3NFE - chains A and C of the 4 polymer chains in the assembly; structure by X-ray diffraction, 2.01 A resolution.

Chain A (and C):
Protein: Hemoglobin subunit alpha-1
Source organism: Trematomus newnesi
Notes: chain C of this document is another copy of the same molecule, construct and numbering; everything in this record applies to it too
UniProtKB: P45718 (HBA1_TRENE); residue numbers follow UniProt; this construct covers 1-142
Sequence (143 residues; row label = number of the first residue in the row; numbering starts at 0):
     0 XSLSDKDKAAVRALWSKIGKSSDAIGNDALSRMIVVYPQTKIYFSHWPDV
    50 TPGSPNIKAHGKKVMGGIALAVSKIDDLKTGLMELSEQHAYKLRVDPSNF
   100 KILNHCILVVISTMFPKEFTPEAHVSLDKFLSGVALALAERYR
Construct notes: acetylation (0)
Modified residues: ACE (acetyl group) at position 0
Metal / ion sites: heme Fe near His88 (its only coordinating residue here)
Small-molecule neighbours: heme (HEM): Met32, Thr39, Tyr42, Phe43, His45, Trp46, His59, Lys62, Val63, Gly66, Ile67, Leu84, Gln87, His88, Leu92, Val94, Asn98, Phe99, Leu102, Asn103, Ile106, Leu137
UniProt features mapped onto this chain:
  - binding site (O2): His59
  - binding site (heme b): His88
  - modified residue: Ser1 (N-acetylserine)
From the paper describing this entry:
  - binding site for heme: His45
  - conformationally variable residues (order/disorder transition): Gly80 to Asp95

Chain A / chain C interface:
Contacting residue pairs (12; chain A residue first):
  ACE_0(A) with Glu139(C)
  Ser1(A) with Lys78(C); Glu139(C), hydrogen bond
  Lys78(A) with Ser1(C), hydrogen bond
  Val124(A) with Arg142(C)
  Asp127(A) with Arg142(C), salt bridge
  Lys128(A) with Arg142(C), hydrogen bond (side chain-backbone)
  Glu139(A) with ACE_0(C); Ser1(C), hydrogen bond (side chain-backbone)
  Arg142(A) with Val124(C); Asp127(C), salt bridge; Lys128(C), hydrogen bond (backbone-side chain)
Also at the interface, not in a pair above, chain A (10 interface residues in all): Ser131, Leu135
Also at the interface, not in a pair above, chain C (10 interface residues in all): Ser131, Leu135

Overview:
Chain A and chain C each contribute 10 residues to their interface; the contacts include 5 hydrogen bonds and
2 salt bridges. Polar contacts include Asp127(A)-Arg142(C), Ser1(A)-Glu139(C) and Lys78(A)-Ser1(C). Bound to
chain A: heme. The paper reports a binding site for heme at His45(A); conformational variability at Gly80(A).
Chain A and chain C are both Hemoglobin subunit alpha-1 (Trematomus newnesi); the structure, The crystal
structure of hemoglobin I from trematomus newnesi in deoxygenated state, was determined by X-ray diffraction
(same publication as 3NG6).
